Entry 1WWW (X-ray diffraction, 2.20 A resolution); this record covers chains V and W of the 4 polymer chains in the assembly.

Chain V (and W):
Name: Protein (nerve growth factor)
Source organism: Homo sapiens
Notes: chain W of this document is another copy of the same molecule, construct and numbering; everything in this record applies to it too
UniProtKB: P01138 (NGF_HUMAN); residues 1-120 here correspond to UniProt positions 122-241 (UniProt number = residue number + 121)
Chain sequence (120 residues; row label = number of the first residue in the row):
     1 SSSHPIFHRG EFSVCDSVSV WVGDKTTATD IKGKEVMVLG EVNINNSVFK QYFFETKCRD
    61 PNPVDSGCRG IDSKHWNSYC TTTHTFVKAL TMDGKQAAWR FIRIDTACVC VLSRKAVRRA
Not modelled in the structure: 1, 61-66, 116-120 (chain W: 1, 61-66, 117-120)
UniProt features mapped onto this chain:
  - binding site (a 1-acyl-sn-glycero-3-phospho-(1D-myo-inositol)): Y52, K88
  - binding site (a 1-acyl-sn-glycero-3-phospho-L-serine): K88
Disulfide bonds: C15-C80, C58-C108, C68-C110

Interface between chain V and chain W:
Contacting residue pairs (56; chain V residue first):
  F7(V) - R114(W)
  H8(V) - R114(W)
  G10(V) - L112(W)
  E11(V) - Y79(W)  hydrogen bond
  E11(V) - V111(W)
  E11(V) - L112(W)
  F12(V) - V111(W)
  F12(V) - L112(W)  hydrogen bond (backbone-backbone)
  V14(V) - C110(W)  hydrophobic
  V14(V) - L112(W)  hydrophobic
  W21(V) - I31(W)  hydrophobic
  W21(V) - F101(W)  hydrophobic
  I31(V) - W21(W)  hydrophobic
  N43(V) - N45(W)
  I44(V) - N43(W)
  I44(V) - W99(W)  hydrophobic
  N45(V) - N43(W)
  F49(V) - K88(W)
  F49(V) - W99(W)
  F54(V) - T85(W)
  F54(V) - F86(W)
  R69(V) - L112(W)
  G70(V) - I71(W)
  G70(V) - D72(W)  hydrogen bond (backbone-backbone)
  G70(V) - W76(W)
  G70(V) - L112(W)
  I71(V) - G70(W)
  I71(V) - I71(W)  hydrophobic
  I71(V) - D72(W)
  D72(V) - G70(W)  hydrogen bond (backbone-backbone)
  D72(V) - I71(W)
  D72(V) - D72(W)
  W76(V) - F12(W)  hydrophobic
  W76(V) - G70(W)
  Y79(V) - E11(W)  hydrogen bond
  T85(V) - F54(W)
  T85(V) - T106(W)  hydrogen bond
  F86(V) - F54(W)
  V87(V) - V87(W)  hydrophobic
  W99(V) - I44(W)
  W99(V) - F49(W)  hydrophobic
  W99(V) - W99(W)  hydrophobic
  F101(V) - W21(W)  hydrophobic
  F101(V) - Y52(W)
  T106(V) - T85(W)
  T106(V) - T106(W)  hydrogen bond
  A107(V) - A107(W)  hydrophobic
  C110(V) - V14(W)
  V111(V) - E11(W)
  V111(V) - F12(W)
  L112(V) - G10(W)
  L112(V) - E11(W)
  L112(V) - F12(W)  hydrogen bond (backbone-backbone)
  L112(V) - R69(W)
  L112(V) - G70(W)
  R114(V) - H8(W)
Interface residues without a listed pair, chain V (37 interface residues in all): S13, Y52, K88, L90, C108, V109, S113
Interface residues without a listed pair, chain W (35 interface residues in all): S13, C108, V109, S113

Overview:
Chain V and chain W form an interface of 37 and 35 residues respectively, with 8 hydrogen bonds. Polar pairs
include E11(V)-Y79(W), T85(V)-T106(W) and T106(V)-T106(W). Curated annotation (UniProt) lists residues binding
1-acyl-sn-glycero-3-phospho-(1D-myo-inositol) Y52(V) and K88(V) and residue binding
1-acyl-sn-glycero-3-phospho-L-serine K88(V) on chain V.
Both chains are Protein (nerve growth factor) (Homo sapiens). Entry 1WWW (Ngf in complex with domain 5 of the
trka receptor) was determined by X-ray diffraction.
